PDB entry 9NHO | electron microscopy, 3.80 A resolution | chains H and C of the 8 polymer chains in the assembly

== Chain H ==
Molecule: V1V2V3-5 pAb Heavy Chain
Source organism: Macaca mulatta
Sequence (121 residues; each row starts with the number of its first residue; note: 1 number in that range is skipped by the numbering (no residue carries it; nothing is unmodelled there); X marks 117 residues of unknown identity (built as UNK)):
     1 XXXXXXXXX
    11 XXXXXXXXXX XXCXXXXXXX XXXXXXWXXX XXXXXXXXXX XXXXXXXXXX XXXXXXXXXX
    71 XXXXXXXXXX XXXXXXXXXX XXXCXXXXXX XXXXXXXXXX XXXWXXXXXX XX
Disulfides: Cys23-Cys94

== Chain C ==
Molecule: BG505-CH505 Envelope glycoprotein gp120
Source organism: Human immunodeficiency virus 1
Sequence (504 residues; row label = number of the first residue in the row; note: 13 numbers in that range are skipped by the numbering (no residue carries them; nothing is unmodelled there); numbers below 1 keep their minus sign (Met-4 is residue -4)):
    -4 MDAMKRGLCC VLLLCGAVFV SPSQEIHARF RRGARAENLW VTVYYGVPVW KDAETTLFCA
    56 SDAKAYETEK HNVWATHCCV PTDPNPQEIV LENVTENFNM WKNNMVEQMH EDIISLWDQS
   116 LKPCVKLTPL CVTLNCTNAT ASNSSIIEG
   154 MKNCSFNITT ELRDKREKKN ALFYKLDIVQ LDGNSSQYRL INCNTSAITQ ACPKVSFEPI
   214 PIHYCAPAGF AILKCNNKTF TGTGPCNNVS TVQCTHGIKP VVSTQLLLNG SLAEGEIIIR
   274 SENITDNGKT ILVHLNESVK IECTRPNNKT RTSIRI
   311 GPGQAFYATG QVIGDIREAY CNISESTWNE TLGKVVKQLR KHFPHKNITF QPSSGGDLEV
   371 TTHSFNCGGE FFYCNTSGLF NSTW
   397 ISNTSVQGSN STGSNDSITL PCRIKQIINM WQEVGRAMYA PPIQGNITCV SNITGLILTR
   457 D
   459 GGKNNTETFR PGGGDMRDNW RSELYKYKVV KIEPLGVAPT ACKRRVVGRR RRRR
Not modelled in the structure: -4 to 34, 57-65, 397-411, 459-462, 506-512
Disulfides: Cys54-Cys73, Cys119-Cys205, Cys126-Cys196, Cys131-Cys157, Cys218-Cys247, Cys228-Cys239, Cys296-Cys331, Cys377-Cys445, Cys384-Cys418
Covalently attached groups: N-acetylglucosamine (NAG) linked to Asn130, Asn133, Asn138, Asn160, Asn197, Asn230, Asn241, Asn262, Asn289, Asn301, Asn332, Asn339, Asn385, Asn391, Asn442, Asn448

== Chain H / chain C interface ==
Chain C side of the interface, 11 residues: Ala134, Thr135, Ala136, Ser137, Ile142, Leu175, Thr303, Gln321, Val322, Ile323, Gly324
Interface features reported in the paper:
  - epitope / paratope residues, chain C: Ala134(C), Ala136(C), Ile142(C), Leu175(C)

== Overview ==
Chain H and chain C make no direct contact in this assembly. N-acetylglucosamine is covalently linked to
Asn130(C), Asn133(C), Asn138(C), Asn160(C), Asn197(C) and Asn230(C) and 10 more. From the paper:
epitope/paratope residues Ala134(C), Ala136(C) and Ile142(C) among others.
Here chain H is V1V2V3-5 pAb Heavy Chain (Macaca mulatta) and chain C is BG505-CH505 Envelope glycoprotein
gp120 (Human immunodeficiency virus 1). Entry 9NHO (BG505-CH505 Env glycoprotein in complex with NHP pAb
V1V2V3-5 isolated from animal RUu18 at week 14) was determined by electron microscopy, deposited together with
9NHH, 9NHI, 9NHJ, 9NHK, 9NHL, 9NHM, 9NHN and 9NI9.
